Entry 5ILB (X-ray diffraction, 1.85 A resolution); this record covers chains A and B.

# Chain A (and B)
Molecule: Protease Do-like 2, chloroplastic, Protease Do-like 9
From: Arabidopsis thaliana
Notes: EC 3.4.21.-; chain B of this document is another copy of the same molecule, construct and numbering; everything in this record applies to it too
Reference sequence: chimeric construct of O82261, Q9FL12: residues 110-315 from O82261 (DEGP2_ARATH) positions 110-315 (same numbers); residues 316-582 from Q9FL12 positions 326-592 (UniProt number = residue number + 10)
Chain sequence (474 residues; row label = number of the first residue in the row):
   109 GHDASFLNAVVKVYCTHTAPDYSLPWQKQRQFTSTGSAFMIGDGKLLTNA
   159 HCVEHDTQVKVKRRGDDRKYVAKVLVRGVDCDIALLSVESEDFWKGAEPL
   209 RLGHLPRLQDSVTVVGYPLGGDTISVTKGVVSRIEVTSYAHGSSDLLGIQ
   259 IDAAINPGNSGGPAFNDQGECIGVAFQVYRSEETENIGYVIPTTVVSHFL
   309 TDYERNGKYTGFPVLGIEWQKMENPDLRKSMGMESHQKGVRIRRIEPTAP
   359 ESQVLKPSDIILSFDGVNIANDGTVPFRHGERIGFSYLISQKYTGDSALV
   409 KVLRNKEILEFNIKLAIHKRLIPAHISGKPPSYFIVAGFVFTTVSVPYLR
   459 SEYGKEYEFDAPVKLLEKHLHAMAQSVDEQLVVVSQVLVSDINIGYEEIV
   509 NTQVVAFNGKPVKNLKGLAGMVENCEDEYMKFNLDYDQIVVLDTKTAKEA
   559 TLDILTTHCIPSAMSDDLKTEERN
Unresolved in the structure: 109-111, 578-582 (chain B: 109-113, 577-582)
Construct notes: expression tag (109)
Curated features (UniProtKB/Swiss-Prot):
  - active site (Charge relay system): H159, D190, S268

# How chain A and chain B interact
Pairs across the interface (57; chain A residue first):
  Q328(A) with Q546(B); I547(B), hydrogen bond (side chain-backbone)
  E331(A) with G503(B)
  N332(A) with I500(B); I502(B), hydrogen bond (side chain-backbone); Y504(B); V549(B)
  P333(A) with I502(B)
  D334(A) with Y537(B); V549(B); L550(B); D551(B), hydrogen bond (side chain-backbone)
  L335(A) with Y504(B); V549(B), hydrophobic
  K337(A) with Y537(B)
  S338(A) with Y537(B); V549(B)
  R349(A) with D545(B), hydrogen bond (side chain-backbone); I547(B)
  R351(A) with Y544(B), hydrogen bond (side chain-backbone); D545(B)
  R352(A) with D545(B), salt bridge
  F467(A) with F467(B)
  V471(A) with V471(B); L474(B), hydrophobic; E475(B); L478(B), hydrophobic; H479(B)
  K472(A) with H479(B)
  L474(A) with V471(B), hydrophobic
  E475(A) with V471(B); K472(B)
  L478(A) with V471(B), hydrophobic
  H479(A) with K472(B); Y544(B)
  I502(A) with N332(B), hydrogen bond (backbone-side chain); P333(B)
  G503(A) with E331(B)
  Y504(A) with N332(B), hydrogen bond; L335(B)
  Y537(A) with D334(B); K337(B); S338(B)
  Y544(A) with R351(B), hydrogen bond (backbone-side chain); H479(B)
  D545(A) with R349(B), hydrogen bond (backbone-side chain); R351(B); R352(B)
  Q546(A) with Q328(B)
  I547(A) with Q328(B), hydrogen bond (backbone-side chain); R349(B)
  V549(A) with N332(B); D334(B); L335(B), hydrophobic; S338(B)
  L550(A) with D334(B)
  D551(A) with D334(B), hydrogen bond (backbone-side chain)
Also at the interface, not in a pair above, chain A (31 interface residues in all): S366, I500
Also at the interface, not in a pair above, chain B (33 interface residues in all): S366, N501, T554

# Overview
The interface between chain A and chain B involves 31 residues on one side and 33 on the other, with 11
hydrogen bonds and 1 salt bridge. Among the polar pairs are R352(A)-D545(B), Q328(A)-I547(B) and
N332(A)-I502(B).
Both chains are Protease Do-like 2, chloroplastic, Protease Do-like 9 (Arabidopsis thaliana). Entry 5ILB
(Crystal structure of protease domain of Deg2 linked with the PDZ domain of Deg9) was determined by X-ray
diffraction (same publication as 5JYK, 5IL9 and 5ILA).
